5C6P - chains A and B; structure by X-ray diffraction, 3.00 A resolution.

# Chain A
Protein: protein C
From: Neisseria gonorrhoeae (strain ATCC 700825 / FA 1090)
UniProtKB: Q5F9J8 (Q5F9J8_NEIG1); residue numbers follow UniProt; this construct covers 5-459
Chain sequence (459 residues; each row starts with the number of its first residue):
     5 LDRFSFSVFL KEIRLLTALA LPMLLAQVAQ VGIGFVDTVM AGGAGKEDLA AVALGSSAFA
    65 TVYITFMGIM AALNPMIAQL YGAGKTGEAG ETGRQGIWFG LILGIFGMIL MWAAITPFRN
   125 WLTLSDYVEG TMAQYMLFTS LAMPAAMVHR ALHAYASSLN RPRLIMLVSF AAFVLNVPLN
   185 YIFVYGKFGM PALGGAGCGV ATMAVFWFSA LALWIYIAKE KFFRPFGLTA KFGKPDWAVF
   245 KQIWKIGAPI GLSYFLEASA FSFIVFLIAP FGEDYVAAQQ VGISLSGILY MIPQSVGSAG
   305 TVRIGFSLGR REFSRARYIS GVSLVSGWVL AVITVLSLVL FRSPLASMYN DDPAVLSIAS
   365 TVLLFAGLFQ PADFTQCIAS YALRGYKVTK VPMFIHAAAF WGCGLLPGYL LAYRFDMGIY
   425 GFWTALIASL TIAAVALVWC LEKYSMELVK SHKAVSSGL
Construct notes: expression tag (460-463)
Residues lining bound ligands: 4YH ((2S)-2-(3,4-dimethoxyphenyl)-5-{[2-(3,4-dimethoxyphenyl)ethyl](methyl)amino}-2-(propan-2-yl)pentanenitrile): Asp41, Ala57, Ser61, Ala64, Phe265, Val269, Gln284, Ser288, Asp356, Pro357
What the authors report for this chain:
  - binding site for 4YH: Ala57, Ser61, Phe265, Val269, Gln284, Asp356, Pro357
  - mutagenesis - D41A, S61A, F265L, V269A, Q284A, D356A, P357A: abolished growth in response to 4YH

# Chain B
Protein: protein D
From: Escherichia coli
UniProtKB: M1E1G6 (M1E1G6_ECOLX); residues -7 to 91 here correspond to UniProt positions 1-99 (UniProt number = residue number + 8)
Chain sequence (99 residues; row label = number of the first residue in the row; numbers below 1 keep their minus sign (Glu-7 is residue -7)):
    -7 ENLYFQGSVS SVPTKLEVVA ATPTSLLISW DARGEYVVYY RITYGETGGN SPVQEFTVPG
    53 SSSTATISGL SPGVDYTITV YARSYYWGWY SPISINYRT
Unresolved in the structure: -7 to 0

# How chain A and chain B interact
Residue-residue contacts (16):
  Arg315(A) - Glu9(B)  salt bridge
  Arg315(A) - Val11(B)
  Lys454(A) - Val11(B)
  Lys454(A) - Ala12(B)
  Ser455(A) - Val11(B)
  Lys457(A) - Leu8(B)
  Lys457(A) - Val10(B)
  Lys457(A) - Val11(B)
  Lys457(A) - Tyr89(B)
  Ala458(A) - Leu8(B)
  Ser460(A) - Leu8(B)
  Ser461(A) - Thr6(B)  hydrogen bond (side chain-backbone)
  Ser461(A) - Lys7(B)
  Ser461(A) - Leu8(B)
  Gly462(A) - Thr6(B)
  Leu463(A) - Ser3(B)  hydrogen bond (backbone-side chain)
Interface residues without a listed pair, chain A (11 interface residues in all): Phe317, Val459
Interface residues without a listed pair, chain B (14 interface residues in all): Val4, Ser21, Ile85, Ile87, Arg90

# Summary
The interface between chain A and chain B involves 11 residues on one side and 14 on the other, with 2
hydrogen bonds and 1 salt bridge. Polar contacts include Arg315(A)-Glu9(B), Ser461(A)-Thr6(B) and
Leu463(A)-Ser3(B). The paper reports a binding site for 4YH at Ala57(A), Ser61(A) and Phe265(A) among others;
D41A, S61A and F265L of chain A, among others, abolish growth in response to 4YH; 7 substitutions were tested
in all.
Here chain A is protein C (Neisseria gonorrhoeae (strain ATCC 700825 / FA 1090)) and chain B is protein D
(Escherichia coli). Entry 5C6P (protein C) was determined by X-ray diffraction (same publication as 5C6N and
5C6O).
